PDB entry 8PSF | electron microscopy, 2.80 A resolution | chains A and G of the 3 polymer chains in the assembly

Chain A:
Protein: Fatty acid synthase subunit alpha
Source organism: Saccharomyces cerevisiae
Notes: EC 2.3.1.86, 1.1.1.100, 2.3.1.41
UniProtKB: P19097 (FAS2_YEAST); numbering as in UniProt (aligned over 1-1887)
Sequence (1887 residues; each row starts with the number of its first residue):
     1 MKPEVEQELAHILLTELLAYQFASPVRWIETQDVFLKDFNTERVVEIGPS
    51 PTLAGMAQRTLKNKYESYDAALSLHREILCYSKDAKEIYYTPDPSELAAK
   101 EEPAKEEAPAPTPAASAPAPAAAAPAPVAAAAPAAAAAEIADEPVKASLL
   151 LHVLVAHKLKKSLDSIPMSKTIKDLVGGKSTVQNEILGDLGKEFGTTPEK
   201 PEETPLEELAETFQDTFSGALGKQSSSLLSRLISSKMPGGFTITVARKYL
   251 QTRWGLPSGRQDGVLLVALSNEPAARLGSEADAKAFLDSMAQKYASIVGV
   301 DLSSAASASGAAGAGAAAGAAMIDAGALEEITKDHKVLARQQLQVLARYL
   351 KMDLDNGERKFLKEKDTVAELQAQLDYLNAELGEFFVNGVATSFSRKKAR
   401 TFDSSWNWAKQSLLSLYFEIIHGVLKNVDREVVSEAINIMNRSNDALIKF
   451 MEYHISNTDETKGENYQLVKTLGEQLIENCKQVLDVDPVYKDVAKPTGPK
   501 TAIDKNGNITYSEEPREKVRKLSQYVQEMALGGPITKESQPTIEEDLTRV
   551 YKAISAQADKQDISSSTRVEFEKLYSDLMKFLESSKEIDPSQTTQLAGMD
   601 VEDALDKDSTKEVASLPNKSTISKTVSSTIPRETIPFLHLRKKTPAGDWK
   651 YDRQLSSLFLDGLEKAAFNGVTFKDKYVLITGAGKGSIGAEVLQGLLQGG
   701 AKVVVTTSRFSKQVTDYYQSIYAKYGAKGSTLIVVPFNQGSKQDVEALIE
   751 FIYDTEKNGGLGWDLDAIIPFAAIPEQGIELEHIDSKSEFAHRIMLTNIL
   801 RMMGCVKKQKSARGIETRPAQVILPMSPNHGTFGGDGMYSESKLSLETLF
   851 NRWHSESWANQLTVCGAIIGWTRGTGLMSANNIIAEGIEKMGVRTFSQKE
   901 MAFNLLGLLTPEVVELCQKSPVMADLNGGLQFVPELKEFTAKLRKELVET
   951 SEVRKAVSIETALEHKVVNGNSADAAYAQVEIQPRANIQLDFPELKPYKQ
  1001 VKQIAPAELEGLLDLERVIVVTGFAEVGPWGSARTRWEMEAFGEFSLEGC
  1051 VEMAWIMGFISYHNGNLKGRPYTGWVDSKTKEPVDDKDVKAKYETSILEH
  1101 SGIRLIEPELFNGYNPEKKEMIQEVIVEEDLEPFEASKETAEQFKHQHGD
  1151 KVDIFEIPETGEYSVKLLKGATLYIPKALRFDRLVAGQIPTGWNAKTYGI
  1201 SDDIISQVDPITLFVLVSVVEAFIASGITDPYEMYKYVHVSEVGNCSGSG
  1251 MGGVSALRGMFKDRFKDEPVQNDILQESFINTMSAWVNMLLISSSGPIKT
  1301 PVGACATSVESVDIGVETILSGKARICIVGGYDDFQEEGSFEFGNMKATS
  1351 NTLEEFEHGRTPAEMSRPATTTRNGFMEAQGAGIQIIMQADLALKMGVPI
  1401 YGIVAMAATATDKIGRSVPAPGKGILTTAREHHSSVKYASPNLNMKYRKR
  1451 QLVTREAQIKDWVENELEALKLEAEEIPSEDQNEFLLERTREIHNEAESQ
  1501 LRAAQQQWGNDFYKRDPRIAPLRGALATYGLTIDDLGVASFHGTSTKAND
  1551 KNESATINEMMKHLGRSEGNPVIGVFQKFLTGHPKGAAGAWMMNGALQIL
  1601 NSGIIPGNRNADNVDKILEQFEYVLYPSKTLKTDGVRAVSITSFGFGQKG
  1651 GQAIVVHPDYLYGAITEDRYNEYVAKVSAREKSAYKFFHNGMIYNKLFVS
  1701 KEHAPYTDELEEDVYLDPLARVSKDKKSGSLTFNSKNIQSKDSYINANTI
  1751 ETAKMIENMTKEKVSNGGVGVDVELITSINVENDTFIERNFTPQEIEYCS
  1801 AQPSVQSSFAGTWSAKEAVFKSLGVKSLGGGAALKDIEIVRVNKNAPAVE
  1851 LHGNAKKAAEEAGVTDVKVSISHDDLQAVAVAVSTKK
Unresolved in the structure: 95-327, 540-601, 875-879, 1826-1832, 1887
UniProt features mapped onto this chain:
  - active site (For beta-ketoacyl synthase activity): Cys1305, His1542, His1583
  - binding site (acetyl-CoA): Asp1772 to Glu1774, Tyr1798, Ser1808, Glu1817 to Ser1827, Arg1841 to Lys1844, Ile1871 to His1873
  - binding site (Mg(2+)): Asp1772, Val1773, Glu1774, Ser1872, His1873
  - modified residue: Ser50 (Phosphoserine), Ser180 (O-(pantetheine 4'-phosphoryl)serine), Ser523 (Phosphoserine), Ser958 (Phosphoserine), Ser1440 (Phosphoserine)
  - cross-link: Lys37 (Glycyl lysine isopeptide (Lys-Gly) (interchain with G-Cter in ubiquitin))
  - mutagenesis: Gly1250 (G1250S: Cerulenin-resistance), Val1769 (V1769D: Does not affect oligomerization; when associated with S-1771 and L-1773 or S-1771; L-1773; S-1879 and E-1881), Gly1770 (G1770D: Loss of transferase activity), Val1771 (V1771S: Does not affect oligomerization but lacks transferase activity; when associated with D-1769 and L-1773 or D-1769; L-1773; S-1879 and E-1881), Asp1772 (D1772S: Loss of transferase activity; when associated with S-1774), Val1773 (V1773L: Does not affect oligomerization but lacks transferase activity; when associated with D-1769 and S-1771 or D-1769; S-1771; S-1879 and E-1881), Glu1774 (E1774S: Loss of transferase activity; when associated with S-1772), Arg1841 (R1841A: Loss off transferase activity), Val1879 (V1879S: Does not affect oligomerization but lacks transferase activity; when associated with D-1769; S-1771; L-1773 and E-1881), Val1881 (V1881E: Does not affect oligomerization but lacks transferase activity; when associated with D-1769; S-1771; L-1773 and S-1879)
Disulfides: Cys1246-Cys1327

Chain G:
Protein: Fatty acid synthase subunit beta
Source organism: Saccharomyces cerevisiae
Notes: EC 2.3.1.86, 4.2.1.59, 1.3.1.9, 2.3.1.38, 2.3.1.39, 3.1.2.14
UniProtKB: P07149 (FAS1_YEAST); numbering as in UniProt (aligned over 1-2051)
Sequence (2051 residues; numbered 1 to 2051; the number before each row is that of its first residue):
     1 MDAYSTRPLTLSHGSLEHVLLVPTASFFIASQLQEQFNKILPEPTEGFAA
    51 DDEPTTPAELVGKFLGYVSSLVEPSKVGQFDQVLNLCLTEFENCYLEGND
   101 IHALAAKLLQENDTTLVKTKELIKNYITARIMAKRPFDKKSNSALFRAVG
   151 EGNAQLVAIFGGQGNTDDYFEELRDLYQTYHVLVGDLIKFSAETLSELIR
   201 TTLDAEKVFTQGLNILEWLENPSNTPDKDYLLSIPISCPLIGVIQLAHYV
   251 VTAKLLGFTPGELRSYLKGATGHSQGLVTAVAIAETDSWESFFVSVRKAI
   301 TVLFFIGVRCYEAYPNTSLPPSILEDSLENNEGVPSPMLSISNLTQEQVQ
   351 DYVNKTNSHLPAGKQVEISLVNGAKNLVVSGPPQSLYGLNLTLRKAKAPS
   401 GLDQSRIPFSERKLKFSNRFLPVASPFHSHLLVPASDLINKDLVKNNVSF
   451 NAKDIQIPVYDTFDGSDLRVLSGSISERIVDCIIRLPVKWETTTQFKATH
   501 ILDFGPGGASGLGVLTHRNKDGTGVRVIVAGTLDINPDDDYGFKQEIFDV
   551 TSNGLKKNPNWLEEYHPKLIKNKSGKIFVETKFSKLIGRPPLLVPGMTPC
   601 TVSPDFVAATTNAGYTIELAGGGYFSAAGMTAAIDSVVSQIEKGSTFGIN
   651 LIYVNPFMLQWGIPLIKELRSKGYPIQFLTIGAGVPSLEVASEYIETLGL
   701 KYLGLKPGSIDAISQVINIAKAHPNFPIALQWTGGRGGGHHSFEDAHTPM
   751 LQMYSKIRRHPNIMLIFGSGFGSADDTYPYLTGEWSTKFDYPPMPFDGFL
   801 FGSRVMIAKEVKTSPDAKKCIAACTGVPDDKWEQTYKKPTGGIVTVRSEM
   851 GEPIHKIATRGVMLWKEFDETIFNLPKNKLVPTLEAKRDYIISRLNADFQ
   901 KPWFATVNGQARDLATMTYEEVAKRLVELMFIRSTNSWFDVTWRTFTGDF
   951 LRRVEERFTKSKTLSLIQSYSLLDKPDEAIEKVFNAYPAAREQFLNAQDI
  1001 DHFLSMCQNPMQKPVPFVPVLDRRFEIFFKKDSLWQSEHLEAVVDQDVQR
  1051 TCILHGPVAAQFTKVIDEPIKSIMDGIHDGHIKKLLHQYYGDDESKIPAV
  1101 EYFGGESPVDVQSQVDSSSVSEDSAVFKATSSTDEESWFKALAGSEINWR
  1151 HASFLCSFITQDKMFVSNPIRKVFKPSQGMVVEISNGNTSSKTVVTLSEP
  1201 VQGELKPTVILKLLKENIIQMEMIENRTMDGKPVSLPLLYNFNPDNGFAP
  1251 ISEVMEDRNQRIKEMYWKLWIDEPFNLDFDPRDVIKGKDFEITAKEVYDF
  1301 THAVGNNCEDFVSRPDRTMLAPMDFAIVVGWRAIIKAIFPNTVDGDLLKL
  1351 VHLSNGYKMIPGAKPLQVGDVVSTTAVIESVVNQPTGKIVDVVGTLSRNG
  1401 KPVMEVTSSFFYRGNYTDFENTFQKTVEPVYQMHIKTSKDIAVLRSKEWF
  1451 QLDDEDFDLLNKTLTFETETEVTFKNANIFSSVKCFGPIKVELPTKETVE
  1501 IGIVDYEAGASHGNPVVDFLKRNGSTLEQKVNLENPIPIAVLDSYTPSTN
  1551 EPYARVSGDLNPIHVSRHFASYANLPGTITHGMFSSASVRALIENWAADS
  1601 VSSRVRGYTCQFVDMVLPNTALKTSIQHVGMINGRKLIKFETRNEDDVVV
  1651 LTGEAEIEQPVTTFVFTGQGSQEQGMGMDLYKTSKAAQDVWNRADNHFKD
  1701 TYGFSILDIVINNPVNLTIHFGGEKGKRIRENYSAMIFETIVDGKLKTEK
  1751 IFKEINEHSTSYTFRSEKGLLSATQFTQPALTLMEKAAFEDLKSKGLIPA
  1801 DATFAGHSLGEYAALASLADVMSIESLVEVVFYRGMTMQVAVPRDELGRS
  1851 NYGMIAINPGRVAASFSQEALQYVVERVGKRTGWLVEIVNYNVENQQYVA
  1901 AGDLRALDTVTNVLNFIKLQKIDIIELQKSLSLEEVEGHLFEIIDEASKK
  1951 SAVKPRPLKLERGFACIPLVGISVPFHSTYLMNGVKPFKSFLKKNIIKEN
  2001 VKVARLAGKYIPNLTAKPFQVTKEYFQDVYDLTGSEPIKEIIDNWEKYEQ
  2051 S
Unresolved in the structure: 1-4, 1110-1121, 2051
UniProt features mapped onto this chain:
  - active site: Ser274 (For acetyltransferase activity), Ser1808 (For malonyltransferase activity)
  - modified residue: Met1 (N-acetylmethionine), Thr733 (Phosphothreonine), Ser1121 (Phosphoserine)
  - cross-link: Lys1364 (Glycyl lysine isopeptide (Lys-Gly) (interchain with G-Cter in ubiquitin))
Ligand contacts:
  - FMN (flavin mononucleotide): Pro595, Gly596, Met597, Thr598, Cys600, Asn650, Ile652, Gly682, Ala683, Lys706, Thr733, Arg736, Gly737, Gly738, Gly739, Ser769, Gly770, Phe771, Leu800, Phe801, Gly802, Ser803, Met806, Leu1054, His1055, Gly1056, Ala1059
  - 4'-phosphopantetheine (PNS): Gln163, Gly164, Asn165, His273, Ser274, Met338, Leu370, Asn372, Val378, Arg419, Leu421, Phe427, His428, Ser510, Gly511, Leu515

Chain A / chain G interface:
Residue-residue contacts (242):
  Met1(A) with Glu2049(G)
  Lys2(A) with Gln2050(G)
  Glu4(A) with Lys1998(G)
  Val5(A) with Tyr2048(G)
  Glu6(A) with Val2003(G)
  Gln7(A) with Lys1998(G), hydrogen bond (side chain-backbone); Glu1999(G); Val2001(G), hydrogen bond (side chain-backbone); Val2003(G)
  Leu9(A) with Val2021(G), hydrophobic; Phe2026(G); Ile2041(G), hydrophobic; Tyr2048(G), hydrophobic
  Ala10(A) with Val2001(G), hydrophobic; Val2003(G), hydrophobic; Phe2019(G); Val2021(G), hydrophobic
  His11(A) with Ile1996(G), hydrogen bond (side chain-backbone); Ile1997(G); Lys1998(G); Val2001(G)
  Leu13(A) with Phe2019(G), hydrophobic; Gln2020(G); Tyr2025(G), hydrophobic; Phe2026(G), hydrophobic
  Leu14(A) with Leu1815(G), hydrophobic; Val1821(G), hydrophobic; Tyr2010(G), hydrophobic
  Thr15(A) with Leu1992(G); Lys1993(G)
  Glu16(A) with Lys1989(G), salt bridge; Ser2035(G); Pro2037(G); Ile2038(G)
  Leu17(A) with Pro2012(G), hydrophobic; Leu2014(G), hydrophobic; Phe2019(G), hydrophobic
  Leu18(A) with Tyr1812(G); Leu1815(G), hydrophobic; Leu1992(G), hydrophobic
  Ala19(A) with Lys1989(G); Leu1992(G)
  Tyr20(A) with Val1985(G), hydrophobic; Lys1986(G); Lys1989(G), hydrogen bond; Thr2033(G); Ser2035(G)
  Gln21(A) with Ser1808(G); Glu1811(G); His1977(G), hydrogen bond (backbone-side chain); Asn2013(G)
  Phe22(A) with Thr1837(G); Met1838(G), hydrophobic; His1977(G), hydrogen bond (backbone-backbone); Leu1981(G), hydrophobic; Gly1984(G)
  Ala23(A) with His1977(G); Ser1978(G); Leu1981(G), hydrophobic; Met1982(G)
  Ser24(A) with His1977(G), hydrogen bond (backbone-side chain); Leu2014(G); Thr2033(G)
  Pro25(A) with Ile1888(G); Val1889(G); His1977(G); Asn2013(G)
  Val26(A) with His1807(G); Ser1808(G); Val1889(G), hydrogen bond (backbone-backbone); Asn1890(G); Tyr1891(G), hydrogen bond (backbone-backbone); His1977(G); Asn2013(G)
  Arg27(A) with Asn2013(G), hydrogen bond (backbone-backbone); Leu2014(G), hydrogen bond (side chain-backbone); Thr2015(G); Ala2016(G); Leu2032(G)
  Trp28(A) with Val1665(G), hydrophobic; Ala1805(G); His1807(G); Tyr1891(G), hydrogen bond (backbone-backbone); Asn1892(G); Asn2013(G)
  Ile29(A) with Tyr1891(G), hydrogen bond (backbone-backbone); Asn1892(G); Val1893(G); Glu1894(G)
  Glu30(A) with Ala2016(G)
  Thr31(A) with Ala1805(G); Ile2011(G); Ala2016(G)
  Gln32(A) with Asn1892(G)
  Val34(A) with Ile2011(G), hydrophobic; Ala2016(G); Pro2018(G), hydrophobic
  Phe35(A) with Thr1663(G); Val1665(G), hydrophobic
  Phe39(A) with Val1661(G); Thr1803(G); Gly2008(G); Pro2018(G), hydrophobic
  Thr41(A) with Val1661(G); Thr1663(G)
  Glu42(A) with Arg1604(G), salt bridge; Pro1660(G); Val1661(G), hydrogen bond (backbone-backbone)
  Arg43(A) with Gln1659(G); Val1661(G), hydrogen bond (backbone-backbone); Thr1662(G); Thr1663(G), hydrogen bond (backbone-backbone)
  Val44(A) with Thr1663(G)
  Val45(A) with Thr1662(G); Thr1663(G), hydrogen bond (backbone-backbone); Phe1664(G); Val1665(G), hydrogen bond (backbone-backbone)
  Glu46(A) with Val1665(G); Thr1667(G), hydrogen bond
  Ile47(A) with Val1665(G), hydrogen bond (backbone-backbone); Phe1666(G); Thr1667(G), hydrogen bond (backbone-side chain); Glu1785(G); Ala1788(G), hydrophobic; Leu1792(G), hydrophobic
  Gly48(A) with Thr1667(G); Met1784(G); Glu1785(G)
  Pro49(A) with Ser1671(G); Glu1673(G); Leu1781(G), hydrophobic; Met1784(G)
  Ser50(A) with Ser1671(G)
  Thr52(A) with Thr1667(G)
  Leu53(A) with Val1665(G), hydrophobic; Phe1666(G); Thr1667(G)
  Met56(A) with Asn1892(G); Val1893(G), hydrophobic; Gln1897(G)
  Arg59(A) with Val1893(G); Gln1896(G); Gln1897(G)
  Asn63(A) with Val1893(G); Gln1896(G), hydrogen bond
  Lys64(A) with Glu1894(G), salt bridge
  Tyr81(A) with Leu1680(G); Asp1791(G), hydrogen bond; Leu1792(G), hydrophobic
  Ile88(A) with Leu1792(G), hydrophobic; Leu1797(G)
  Tyr89(A) with Leu1533(G); Asp1791(G), hydrogen bond; Leu1792(G); Lys1795(G); Leu1797(G), hydrophobic
  Tyr90(A) with Leu1533(G); Ile1537(G), hydrophobic; His1628(G); Met1631(G), hydrophobic; Lys1636(G); Gln1659(G), hydrogen bond; Leu1797(G), hydrophobic
  Pro92(A) with Ile1537(G)
  Glu949(A) with Ser1438(G), hydrogen bond
  Glu952(A) with Lys1439(G)
  Val953(A) with Ala1442(G), hydrophobic
  Ala956(A) with Lys1439(G); Val1443(G), hydrophobic
  Val957(A) with Ala1442(G)
  Glu960(A) with Val1443(G); Lys1447(G), hydrogen bond (backbone-side chain); Phe1519(G); Arg1522(G), salt bridge; Asn1523(G), hydrogen bond
  Leu963(A) with Arg1522(G)
  Glu964(A) with Lys1447(G), salt bridge; Glu1448(G); Trp1449(G); Pro1515(G)
  Val967(A) with His1512(G); Gly1513(G); Asn1514(G); Pro1515(G); Asp1518(G)
  Val968(A) with Tyr1506(G); Ser1511(G); His1512(G), hydrogen bond (backbone-backbone); Pro1515(G), hydrophobic
  Gly970(A) with His1512(G)
  Gln979(A) with Leu964(G); Gln968(G)
  Val980(A) with Arg952(G); Leu964(G); Ser965(G), hydrogen bond (backbone-backbone); Gln968(G), hydrogen bond (backbone-side chain)
  Glu981(A) with Lys962(G), salt bridge; Thr963(G); Leu964(G)
  Ile982(A) with Arg952(G); Glu955(G); Glu956(G); Thr959(G); Lys962(G); Thr963(G), hydrogen bond (backbone-backbone); Ser965(G)
  Gln983(A) with Glu956(G); Lys962(G)
  Pro984(A) with Glu956(G); Thr959(G); Lys960(G); Ser961(G); Lys962(G)
  Arg985(A) with Arg953(G); Glu956(G), salt bridge; Arg957(G)
  Ala986(A) with Arg957(G), hydrogen bond (backbone-side chain)
  Asn987(A) with Arg957(G); Phe958(G); Gln993(G), hydrogen bond; Asn996(G)
  Gln989(A) with Gln993(G), hydrogen bond
  Tyr1062(A) with Gln998(G); Asp1001(G), hydrogen bond
  Asn1064(A) with Asp1001(G), hydrogen bond
  Thr1073(A) with Gln998(G); Asp1001(G); His1002(G)
  Trp1075(A) with Gln998(G)
  Lys1682(A) with Glu992(G), hydrogen bond (side chain-backbone); Phe994(G)
  Tyr1685(A) with Gln993(G), hydrogen bond; Phe994(G); Asn996(G), hydrogen bond
  Lys1686(A) with Ala915(G); Thr916(G)
  His1689(A) with Asn996(G), hydrogen bond; Ala997(G)
  Asn1690(A) with Ala997(G)
  Ile1693(A) with Ala997(G), hydrophobic; Gln998(G)
  Tyr1694(A) with Asp1001(G), hydrogen bond
Other interface residues (no listed pair), chain A (96 interface residues in all): Glu8, Ile12, Asn40, Thr60, Thr91, Thr961, Asn969, Ala978, Glu1048, Gly1074, Ser1683
Other interface residues (no listed pair), chain G (141 interface residues in all): Leu995, Ser1005, Ser1446, Glu1534, Gln1672, Met1676, Gly1806, Arg1834, Phe1976, Thr1979, Phe1988, Lys2002, Leu2006, Lys2017, Val2029, Trp2045

In short:
96 residues of chain A face 141 of chain G across their interface; the contacts include 42 hydrogen bonds and
7 salt bridges. Among the polar pairs are Glu16(A)-Lys1989(G), Glu42(A)-Arg1604(G) and Lys64(A)-Glu1894(G).
Ligands of chain G: 4'-phosphopantetheine and flavin mononucleotide.
Here chain A is Fatty acid synthase subunit alpha and chain G is Fatty acid synthase subunit beta, both from
Saccharomyces cerevisiae. Entry 8PSF (Asymmetric unit of the yeast fatty acid synthase in non-rotated state
with ACP at the acetyl ...) was determined by electron microscopy, deposited together with 8PRV, 8PRW, 8PS1,
8PS2, 8PS8, 8PS9 and 7 further entries.
